7MF3 - chains G and H of the 8 polymer chains in the assembly; structure by electron microscopy, 3.40 A resolution.

== Chain G (and H) ==
Protein: Myosin-11
Source organism: Gallus gallus
Notes: chain H of this document is another copy of the same molecule, construct and numbering; everything in this record applies to it too
Reference sequence: P10587 (MYH11_CHICK); numbering as in UniProt (aligned over 2-1979)
Chain sequence (1978 residues; row label = number of the first residue in the row):
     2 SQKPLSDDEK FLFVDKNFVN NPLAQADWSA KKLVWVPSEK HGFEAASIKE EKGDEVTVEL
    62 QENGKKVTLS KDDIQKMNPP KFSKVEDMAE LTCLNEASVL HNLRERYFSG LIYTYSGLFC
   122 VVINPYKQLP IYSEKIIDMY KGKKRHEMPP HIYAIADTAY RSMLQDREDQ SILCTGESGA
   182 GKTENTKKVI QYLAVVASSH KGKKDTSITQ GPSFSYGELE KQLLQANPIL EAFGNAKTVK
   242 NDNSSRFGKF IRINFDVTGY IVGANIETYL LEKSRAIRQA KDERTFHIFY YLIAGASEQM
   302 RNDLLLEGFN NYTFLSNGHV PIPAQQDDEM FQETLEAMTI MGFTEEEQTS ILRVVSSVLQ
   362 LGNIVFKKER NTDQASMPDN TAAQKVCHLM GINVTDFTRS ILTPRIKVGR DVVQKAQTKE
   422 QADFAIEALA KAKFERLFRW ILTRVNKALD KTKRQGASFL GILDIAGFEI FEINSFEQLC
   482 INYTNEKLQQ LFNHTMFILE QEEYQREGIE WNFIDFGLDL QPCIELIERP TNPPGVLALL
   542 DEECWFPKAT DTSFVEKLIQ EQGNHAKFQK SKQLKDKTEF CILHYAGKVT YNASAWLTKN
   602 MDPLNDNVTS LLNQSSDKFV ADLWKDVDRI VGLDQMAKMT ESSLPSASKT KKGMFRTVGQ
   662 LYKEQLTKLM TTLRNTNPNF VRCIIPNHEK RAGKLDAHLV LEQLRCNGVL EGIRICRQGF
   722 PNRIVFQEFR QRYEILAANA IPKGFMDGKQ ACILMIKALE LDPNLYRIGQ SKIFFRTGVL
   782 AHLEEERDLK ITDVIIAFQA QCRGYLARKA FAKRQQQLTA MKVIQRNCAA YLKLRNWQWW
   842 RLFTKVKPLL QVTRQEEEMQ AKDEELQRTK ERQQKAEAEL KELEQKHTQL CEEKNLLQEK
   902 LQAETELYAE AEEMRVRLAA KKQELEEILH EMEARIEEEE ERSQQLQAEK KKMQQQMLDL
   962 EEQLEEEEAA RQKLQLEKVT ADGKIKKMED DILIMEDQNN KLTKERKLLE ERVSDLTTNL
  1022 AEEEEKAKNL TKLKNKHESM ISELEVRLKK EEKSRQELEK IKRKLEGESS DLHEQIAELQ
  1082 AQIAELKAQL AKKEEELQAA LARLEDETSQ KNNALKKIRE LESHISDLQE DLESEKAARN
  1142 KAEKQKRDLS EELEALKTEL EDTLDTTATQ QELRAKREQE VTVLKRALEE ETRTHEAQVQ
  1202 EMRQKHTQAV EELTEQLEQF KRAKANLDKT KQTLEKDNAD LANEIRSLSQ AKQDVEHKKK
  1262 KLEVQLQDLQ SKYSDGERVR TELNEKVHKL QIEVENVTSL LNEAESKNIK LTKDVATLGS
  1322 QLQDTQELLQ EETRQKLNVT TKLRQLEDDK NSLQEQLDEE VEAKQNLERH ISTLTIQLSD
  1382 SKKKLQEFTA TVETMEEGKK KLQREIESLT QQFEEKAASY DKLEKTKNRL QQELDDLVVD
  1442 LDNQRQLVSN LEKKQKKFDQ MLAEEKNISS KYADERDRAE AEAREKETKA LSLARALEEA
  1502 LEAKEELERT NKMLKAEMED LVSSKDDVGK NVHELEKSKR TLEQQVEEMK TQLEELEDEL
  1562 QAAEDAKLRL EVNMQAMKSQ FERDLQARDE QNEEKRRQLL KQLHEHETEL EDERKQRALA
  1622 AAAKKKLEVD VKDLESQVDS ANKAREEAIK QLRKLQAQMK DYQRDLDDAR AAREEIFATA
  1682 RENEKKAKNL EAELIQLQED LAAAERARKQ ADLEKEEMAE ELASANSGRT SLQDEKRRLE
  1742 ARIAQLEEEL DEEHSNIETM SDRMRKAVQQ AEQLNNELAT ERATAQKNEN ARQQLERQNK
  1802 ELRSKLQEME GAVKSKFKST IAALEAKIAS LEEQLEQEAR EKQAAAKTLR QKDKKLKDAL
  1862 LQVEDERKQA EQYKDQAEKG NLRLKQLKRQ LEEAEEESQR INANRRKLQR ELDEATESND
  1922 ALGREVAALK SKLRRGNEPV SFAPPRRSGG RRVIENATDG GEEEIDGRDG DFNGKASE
Unresolved in the structure: 2-1411, 1624-1979 (chain H: 2-1412, 1624-1979)
Curated features (UniProtKB/Swiss-Prot):
  - region (Actin-binding): L667 to H689, R768 to A782
  - binding site (ATP): G177 to T184
  - modified residue: S2 (Blocked amino end (Ser)), K128 (N6,N6,N6-trimethyllysine)
Reported in the primary citation:
  - binding site for phosphate ion: S179, S245

== Interface between chain G and chain H ==
Residue-residue contacts - 113 pairs, chain G then chain H:
  Q1412(G) - Q1413(H)
  Q1412(G) - F1414(H)
  E1415(G) - K1417(H)  hydrogen bond (backbone-side chain)
  E1416(G) - Q1413(H)
  A1419(G) - E1416(H)
  A1419(G) - K1417(H)
  D1422(G) - S1420(H)
  D1422(G) - L1424(H)
  N1429(G) - T1427(H)
  Q1432(G) - T1427(H)
  Q1432(G) - K1428(H)
  Q1433(G) - R1430(H)
  D1436(G) - R1430(H)  salt bridge
  V1439(G) - E1434(H)
  L1442(G) - L1438(H)  hydrophobic
  R1446(G) - D1441(H)  salt bridge
  R1446(G) - N1444(H)
  V1449(G) - L1448(H)  hydrophobic
  E1453(G) - N1451(H)
  Q1456(G) - N1451(H)
  Q1456(G) - K1454(H)
  Q1456(G) - K1455(H)  hydrogen bond
  Q1456(G) - K1458(H)
  F1459(G) - K1458(H)
  F1459(G) - M1462(H)  hydrophobic
  D1460(G) - K1458(H)
  L1463(G) - K1458(H)
  L1463(G) - Q1461(H)
  L1463(G) - M1462(H)  hydrophobic
  E1466(G) - E1465(H)
  K1467(G) - Q1461(H)
  S1470(G) - N1468(H)
  S1470(G) - K1472(H)  hydrogen bond (backbone-side chain)
  A1474(G) - S1471(H)
  A1474(G) - K1472(H)
  R1477(G) - K1472(H)
  R1477(G) - D1475(H)
  D1478(G) - S1471(H)
  E1481(G) - D1475(H)
  E1481(G) - D1478(H)
  K1487(G) - E1486(H)  salt bridge
  E1488(G) - A1482(H)
  E1488(G) - R1485(H)  hydrogen bond (backbone-side chain)
  E1488(G) - E1486(H)
  T1489(G) - R1485(H)
  L1492(G) - R1485(H)
  L1492(G) - L1492(H)  hydrophobic
  A1495(G) - L1492(H)  hydrophobic
  L1498(G) - R1496(H)
  E1499(G) - L1492(H)
  E1499(G) - R1496(H)  salt bridge
  L1502(G) - E1499(H)
  L1502(G) - E1503(H)
  K1505(G) - E1503(H)  salt bridge
  K1505(G) - E1506(H)  salt bridge
  E1509(G) - E1506(H)
  N1512(G) - R1510(H)
  K1516(G) - K1513(H)
  K1516(G) - M1514(H)  hydrogen bond
  E1520(G) - K1513(H)
  S1524(G) - E1520(H)
  D1527(G) - S1524(H)  hydrogen bond
  K1531(G) - D1527(H)
  K1531(G) - D1528(H)
  V1533(G) - D1527(H)
  H1534(G) - V1523(H)
  H1534(G) - D1527(H)  salt bridge
  E1537(G) - V1523(H)
  E1537(G) - D1527(H)
  R1541(G) - K1516(H)
  R1541(G) - M1519(H)
  Q1545(G) - K1516(H)
  M1550(G) - L1543(H)  hydrophobic
  K1551(G) - Q1546(H)  hydrogen bond
  L1557(G) - M1550(H)  hydrophobic
  L1557(G) - L1554(H)  hydrophobic
  E1560(G) - L1557(H)
  L1561(G) - L1557(H)  hydrophobic
  A1564(G) - E1560(H)
  A1567(G) - K1568(H)  hydrogen bond (backbone-side chain)
  L1571(G) - A1564(H)  hydrophobic
  L1571(G) - K1568(H)
  N1574(G) - K1568(H)
  N1574(G) - E1572(H)
  M1578(G) - L1571(H)  hydrophobic
  M1578(G) - M1575(H)  hydrophobic
  Q1581(G) - M1575(H)
  Q1581(G) - M1578(H)
  F1582(G) - M1578(H)  hydrophobic
  R1584(G) - K1579(H)
  R1584(G) - F1582(H)
  D1585(G) - M1578(H)
  D1585(G) - F1582(H)
  A1588(G) - F1582(H)  hydrophobic
  Q1592(G) - L1586(H)
  Q1592(G) - R1589(H)  hydrogen bond
  E1595(G) - N1593(H)  hydrogen bond
  E1595(G) - R1597(H)  salt bridge
  K1596(G) - R1589(H)
  K1596(G) - N1593(H)
  Q1599(G) - R1597(H)
  Q1603(G) - L1600(H)
  E1606(G) - L1600(H)
  E1606(G) - L1604(H)
  T1609(G) - H1607(H)
  E1610(G) - Q1603(H)
  D1613(G) - H1607(H)  salt bridge
  D1613(G) - L1611(H)
  E1614(G) - E1610(H)
  Q1617(G) - E1610(H)  hydrogen bond
  L1620(G) - E1614(H)
  L1620(G) - R1618(H)
  A1623(G) - R1618(H)
Interface residues without a listed pair, chain G (88 interface residues in all): E1425, K1426, D1443, Y1473, A1484, R1485, R1496, E1503, E1506, K1538, L1554, K1568, R1570, R1589
Interface residues without a listed pair, chain H (76 interface residues in all): K1423, L1431, Q1445, L1502, A1517, E1549

== Summary ==
88 residues of chain G and 76 residues of chain H are in contact, with 11 hydrogen bonds and 9 salt bridges.
Among the polar pairs are D1436(G)-R1430(H), R1446(G)-D1441(H) and K1487(G)-E1486(H). From UniProt: 8
ATP-binding residues on chain G. From the paper: a binding site for phosphate ion at S179(G) and S245(G).
Both chains are Myosin-11 (Gallus gallus). Entry 7MF3 (Structure of the autoinhibited state of smooth muscle
myosin-2) was determined by electron microscopy.
